PDB entry 7T8S | X-ray diffraction, 2.00 A resolution | chains A and D of the 4 polymer chains in the assembly

# Chain A
Name: Phycoerythrin beta subunit
From: Cryptomonas pyrenoidifera
UniProt: A0A222AH92 (A0A222AH92_9CRYP); residue numbers follow UniProt; this construct covers 1-178
Chain sequence (178 residues; numbered 1 to 178; the number before each row is that of its first residue):
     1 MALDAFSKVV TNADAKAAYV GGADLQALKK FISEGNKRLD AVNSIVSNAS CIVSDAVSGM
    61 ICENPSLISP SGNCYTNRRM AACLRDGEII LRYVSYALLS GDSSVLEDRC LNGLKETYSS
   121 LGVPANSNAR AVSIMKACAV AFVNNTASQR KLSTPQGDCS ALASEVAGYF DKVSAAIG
Disordered / not traced: 1, 9-14
Covalent attachments: Bilin 584 (doubly linked) (KQ6) linked to Cys51, Cys62; phycoerythrobilin (PEB) linked to Cys83; Bilin 584 (single linked) (KPX) linked to Cys159
Modified positions: Asn73 (N-methyl asparagine; MEN)
Ligand contacts:
  - Bilin 618 (single linked) (KP9), molecule 1: Tyr19, Gly21, Gly22
  - Bilin 618 (single linked) (KP9), molecule 2: Pro65, Ser66, Ile68, Ser69, Pro70, Tyr75
  - Bilin 584 (single linked) (KPX): Leu25, Lys29, Asn36, Lys37, Leu39, Asp40, Ala41, Val143, Asn144, Asn145, Thr154, Pro155, Gln156, Gly157
  - Bilin 584 (doubly linked) (KQ6), molecule 1: Asn48, Ile52, Asp55, Ser58, Gly59, Glu63, Arg130, Ile134, Ala137, Cys138, Ala141, Phe142, Ala147, Ser148, Gln149
  - Bilin 584 (doubly linked) (KQ6), molecule 2: Ser148, Gln149, Lys151
  - phycoerythrobilin (PEB): Val57, Met60, Leu67, Asn73, Cys74, Arg78, Arg79, Ala82, Arg85, Asp86, Ile89, Ile90, Tyr93, Arg109, Cys110, Leu114, Thr117, Tyr118, Leu121, Val123, Pro124, Ser127, Asn128, Ala131
Reported in the primary citation:
  - binding site for Bilin 584 (doubly linked): Cys51, Cys62, Lys151
  - binding site for phycoerythrobilin: Cys83
  - binding site for Bilin 584 (single linked): Cys159
  - post-translational modification sites: Asn73

# Chain D
Name: phycoerythrin alpha-2 subunit
From: Cryptomonas pyrenoidifera
Chain sequence (70 residues; each row starts with the number of its first residue):
     1 ADDKSGKAPV ITVFDHRGCQ RGGPDREYKG KKANGPDDEM CVKVQSAKIA VSATTADSVL
    61 QQTISTLYRK
Covalent attachments: Bilin 618 (single linked) (KP9) linked to Cys19
Ligand contacts:
  - Bilin 618 (single linked) (KP9), molecule 1: Phe14, His16, Gln20, Arg21, Asp25, Arg26, Glu27, Tyr28, Asp37, Asp38, Glu39, Met40, Cys41, Lys43
  - Bilin 618 (single linked) (KP9), molecule 2: Ile64, Leu67, Tyr68
  - Bilin 584 (single linked) (KPX): Val13, Phe14, Asp15, Arg17, Asp37, Met40, Cys41, Val42
  - phycoerythrobilin (PEB): Asp2, Asp3, Lys4, Ser5, Gly6, Lys7
Reported in the primary citation:
  - contacts within the chain: Arg21-Glu27 (salt bridge)
  - binding site for Bilin 618 (single linked): Arg21, Glu27

# Interface between chain A and chain D
Pairs across the interface (13):
  Asn43(A) - Ser65(D)  hydrogen bond (side chain-backbone)
  Val46(A) - Gln61(D)
  Val46(A) - Gln62(D)
  Ser47(A) - Gln62(D)
  Ser47(A) - Ser65(D)  hydrogen bond
  Ser47(A) - Thr66(D)
  Asn48(A) - Gln62(D)
  Ala49(A) - Gln62(D)  hydrogen bond (backbone-side chain)
  Ser50(A) - Ser58(D)  hydrogen bond
  Ser50(A) - Gln62(D)  hydrogen bond
  Leu152(A) - Ser65(D)
  Leu152(A) - Thr66(D)
  Ser153(A) - Arg69(D)  hydrogen bond (backbone-side chain)
Other interface residues (no listed pair), chain A (10 interface residues in all): Arg92, Lys151

# Overview
10 residues of chain A face 6 of chain D across their interface; the contacts include 6 hydrogen bonds. Polar
contacts include Asn43(A)-Ser65(D), Ser47(A)-Ser65(D) and Ala49(A)-Gln62(D). From the paper: a binding site
for Bilin 584 (doubly linked) at Cys51(A), Cys62(A) and Lys151(A); a binding site for Bilin 618 (single
linked) at Arg21(D) and Glu27(D).
Here chain A is Phycoerythrin beta subunit and chain D is phycoerythrin alpha-2 subunit, both from Cryptomonas
pyrenoidifera. Entry 7T8S (Light Harvesting complex phycoerythrin PE 566, from the cryptophyte Cryptomonas
pyrenoidifera) was determined by X-ray diffraction, deposited together with 7T7U and 7T89.
